PDB entry 8VMZ | X-ray diffraction, 1.57 A resolution | chains A and B of the 4 polymer chains in the assembly

[Chain A]
Name: Intron-encoded endonuclease I-PpoI
Source organism: Physarum polycephalum
Notes: EC 3.1.-.-
UniProtKB: Q94702 (PPO1_PHYPO); residue numbers follow UniProt; this construct covers 2-163
Amino-acid sequence (162 residues; row label = number of the first residue in the row):
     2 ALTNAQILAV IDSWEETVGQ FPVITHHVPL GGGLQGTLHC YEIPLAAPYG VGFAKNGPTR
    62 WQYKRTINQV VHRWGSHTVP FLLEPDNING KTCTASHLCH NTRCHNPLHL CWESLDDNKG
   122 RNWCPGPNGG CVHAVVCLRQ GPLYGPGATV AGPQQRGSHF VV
Ion coordination: Zn2+ site 1: C41, C100, C105, H110; Mg2+: N119 (shared with 2 residues of chain D); Na+: N119 (shared with 2 residues of chain D); Zn2+ site 2: C125, C132, H134, C138
Reported in the primary citation:
  - mutagenesis - H78A/H98A, H98A: decreased catalytic activity
  - mutagenesis - H78A: unchanged catalytic activity
  - catalytic residues: H78, H98
  - mutagenesis - H98A: abolished binding to metal ion

[Chain B]
Name: Intron-encoded endonuclease I-PpoI
Source organism: Physarum polycephalum
Notes: EC 3.1.-.-
UniProtKB: Q94702 (PPO1_PHYPO); residues 202-363 here correspond to UniProt positions 2-163 (UniProt number = residue number - 200)
Amino-acid sequence (162 residues; numbered 202 to 363; the number before each row is that of its first residue):
   202 ALTNAQILAV IDSWEETVGQ FPVITHHVPL GGGLQGTLHC YEIPLAAPYG VGFAKNGPTR
   262 WQYKRTINQV VHRWGSHTVP FLLEPDNING KTCTASHLCH NTRCHNPLHL CWESLDDNKG
   322 RNWCPGPNGG CVHAVVCLRQ GPLYGPGATV AGPQQRGSHF VV
Ion coordination: Zn2+ site 1: C241, C300, C305, H310; Mg2+: N319 (shared with 2 residues of chain C); Na+: N319 (shared with 2 residues of chain C); Zn2+ site 2: C325, C332, H334, C338

[How chain A and chain B interact]
Contacting residue pairs (120; chain A residue first):
  L9(A) - R357(B)
  I12(A) - R357(B)
  D13(A) - R357(B)  salt bridge
  E16(A) - Q356(B)
  E16(A) - R357(B)  hydrogen bond (side chain-backbone)
  E16(A) - G358(B)  hydrogen bond (side chain-backbone)
  E16(A) - F361(B)
  V19(A) - F361(B)  hydrophobic
  G20(A) - F361(B)
  L39(A) - V363(B)
  H40(A) - V362(B)
  H40(A) - V363(B)  hydrogen bond (side chain-backbone)
  Y42(A) - H360(B)  hydrogen bond (side chain-backbone)
  Y42(A) - F361(B)
  Y42(A) - V362(B)
  F82(A) - A352(B)  hydrophobic
  F82(A) - G353(B)
  E85(A) - A352(B)
  E85(A) - Q355(B)
  P86(A) - V351(B)
  I89(A) - A349(B)
  I89(A) - V351(B)  hydrophobic
  N90(A) - A349(B)
  C94(A) - V351(B)  hydrophobic
  L99(A) - P354(B)  hydrophobic
  N107(A) - F361(B)
  N107(A) - V362(B)  hydrogen bond (side chain-backbone)
  P108(A) - P354(B)
  P108(A) - Q355(B)  hydrogen bond (backbone-backbone)
  P108(A) - F361(B)
  L109(A) - P354(B)
  L109(A) - Q355(B)
  L109(A) - Q356(B)
  L109(A) - F361(B)
  L109(A) - V362(B)
  L109(A) - V363(B)
  H110(A) - V363(B)  hydrogen bond (side chain-backbone)
  L111(A) - G353(B)
  L111(A) - P354(B)
  C112(A) - A352(B)
  W113(A) - T350(B)
  W113(A) - V351(B)  hydrogen bond (backbone-backbone)
  W113(A) - A352(B)  hydrogen bond (backbone-backbone)
  E114(A) - T350(B)  hydrogen bond
  D117(A) - W324(B)  hydrogen bond (backbone-side chain)
  D117(A) - L344(B)
  D118(A) - G348(B)
  D118(A) - A349(B)  hydrogen bond (side chain-backbone)
  K120(A) - W324(B)
  G121(A) - W324(B)
  R122(A) - T350(B)
  W124(A) - D317(B)  hydrogen bond (side chain-backbone)
  W124(A) - K320(B)
  W124(A) - G321(B)
  W124(A) - W324(B)  hydrophobic
  V133(A) - Y345(B)
  V133(A) - G346(B)
  V133(A) - P347(B)
  H134(A) - P347(B)
  A135(A) - P347(B)  hydrogen bond (backbone-backbone)
  V136(A) - T350(B)
  V136(A) - P354(B)
  L144(A) - D317(B)
  Y145(A) - V333(B)  hydrophobic
  G146(A) - V333(B)
  P147(A) - V333(B)
  P147(A) - H334(B)
  P147(A) - A335(B)  hydrogen bond (backbone-backbone)
  G148(A) - D318(B)
  A149(A) - I289(B)
  A149(A) - D318(B)  hydrogen bond (backbone-side chain)
  T150(A) - C312(B)
  T150(A) - W313(B)
  T150(A) - E314(B)  hydrogen bond
  T150(A) - D318(B)
  T150(A) - R322(B)  hydrogen bond
  T150(A) - V336(B)
  V151(A) - E285(B)
  V151(A) - P286(B)  hydrophobic
  V151(A) - I289(B)  hydrophobic
  V151(A) - C294(B)  hydrophobic
  V151(A) - W313(B)  hydrogen bond (backbone-backbone)
  A152(A) - F282(B)  hydrophobic
  A152(A) - E285(B)
  A152(A) - C312(B)
  A152(A) - W313(B)  hydrogen bond (backbone-backbone)
  G153(A) - F282(B)
  G153(A) - L311(B)
  P154(A) - L299(B)  hydrophobic
  P154(A) - P308(B)
  P154(A) - L309(B)
  P154(A) - L311(B)
  P154(A) - V336(B)
  Q155(A) - P308(B)  hydrogen bond (backbone-backbone)
  Q155(A) - L309(B)
  Q156(A) - E216(B)
  Q156(A) - L309(B)
  R157(A) - L209(B)
  R157(A) - I212(B)
  R157(A) - D213(B)  salt bridge
  R157(A) - E216(B)  hydrogen bond (backbone-side chain)
  G158(A) - E216(B)  hydrogen bond (backbone-side chain)
  H160(A) - E216(B)
  H160(A) - E217(B)  salt bridge
  H160(A) - Y242(B)  hydrogen bond (backbone-side chain)
  F161(A) - E216(B)
  F161(A) - V219(B)  hydrophobic
  F161(A) - G220(B)
  F161(A) - Y242(B)
  F161(A) - N307(B)
  F161(A) - P308(B)
  F161(A) - L309(B)
  V162(A) - H240(B)
  V162(A) - Y242(B)  hydrogen bond (backbone-side chain)
  V162(A) - N307(B)  hydrogen bond (backbone-side chain)
  V162(A) - L309(B)
  V163(A) - L239(B)
  V163(A) - H240(B)  hydrogen bond (backbone-side chain)
  V163(A) - L309(B)
  V163(A) - H310(B)  hydrogen bond (backbone-side chain)
Interface residues without a listed pair, chain A (57 interface residues in all): E17, T38, N88, L139
Interface residues without a listed pair, chain B (57 interface residues in all): T238, P281, N290, L339

[Summary]
Chain A and chain B each contribute 57 residues to their interface, with 28 hydrogen bonds and 3 salt bridges.
Polar pairs include D13(A)-R357(B), R157(A)-D213(B) and H160(A)-E217(B). C41(A), C100(A), C105(A) and H110(A)
form the Zn2+ site 1. The paper reports catalytic residues H78(A) and H98(A); H78A/H98A and H98A of chain A
reduce catalytic activity.
Chain A and chain B are both Intron-encoded endonuclease I-PpoI (Physarum polycephalum); the structure, Homing
endonuclease I-PpoI-DNA complex:reaction at pH6.0 (K+ MES) with 500 uM Mg2+ for 40s, was determined by X-ray
diffraction, deposited together with 8VMO, 8VMP, 8VMQ, 8VMR, 8VMS, 8VMT and 35 further entries.
